Entry 1ZR2 (X-ray diffraction, 3.90 A resolution); this record covers chains A and B of the 8 polymer chains in the assembly.

# Chain A (and B)
Name: Transposon gamma-delta resolvase
Organism: Escherichia coli
Notes: chain B of this document is another copy of the same molecule, construct and numbering; everything in this record applies to it too
UniProtKB: P03012 (TNR1_ECOLI); residue numbers follow UniProt; this construct covers 1-183
Amino-acid sequence (183 residues; row label = number of the first residue in the row):
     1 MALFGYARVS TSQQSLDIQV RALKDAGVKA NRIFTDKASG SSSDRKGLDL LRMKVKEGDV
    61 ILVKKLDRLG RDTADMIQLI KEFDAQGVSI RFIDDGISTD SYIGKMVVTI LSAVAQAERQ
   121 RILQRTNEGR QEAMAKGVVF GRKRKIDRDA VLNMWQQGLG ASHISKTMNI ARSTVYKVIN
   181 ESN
Sequence notes: engineered mutation A2 (Arg in P03012), K56 (Glu in P03012), S101 (Gly in P03012), Y102 (Glu in P03012), I103 (Met in P03012), Q124 (Glu in P03012)
Swiss-Prot annotation at these positions:
  - DNA-binding region: A161 to N180 (H-T-H motif)
  - active site: S10 (O-(5'-phospho-DNA)-serine intermediate)

# Chain A / chain B interface
Contacting residue pairs - 14 pairs, chain A then chain B:
  D72(A) with K81(B), salt bridge
  A74(A) with K81(B)
  I77(A) with T73(B)
  Y102(A) with Q120(B)
  M106(A) with A113(B); V114(B), hydrophobic; A117(B), hydrophobic
  T109(A) with A113(B)
  I110(A) with I110(B), hydrophobic
  A113(A) with M106(B)
  V114(A) with M106(B), hydrophobic
  A117(A) with Y102(B); M106(B), hydrophobic
  R121(A) with Y102(B)
Also at the interface, not in a pair above, chain A (12 interface residues in all): T73
Also at the interface, not in a pair above, chain B (13 interface residues in all): A74, I77, T109, Q124

# Summary
12 residues of chain A and 13 residues of chain B are in contact; the contacts include 1 salt bridge. The
salt-bridged pair is D72(A)-K81(B). From UniProt: active-site residue S10(A) on chain A.
Both chains are Transposon gamma-delta resolvase (Escherichia coli). Entry 1ZR2 (Structure of a Synaptic
gamma-delta Resolvase Tetramer Covalently Linked to two Cleaved DNAs) was determined by X-ray diffraction
(same publication as 1ZR4).
